PDB entry 2OOX | X-ray diffraction, 2.60 A resolution | chains C and E of the 6 polymer chains in the assembly

# Chain C
Molecule: SNF1-like protein kinase ssp2
Source organism: Schizosaccharomyces pombe
Notes: EC 2.7.11.1; fragment: C-terminal domain: Residues 440-576
UniProtKB: O74536 (SNF1_SCHPO); residue numbers follow UniProt; this construct covers 440-576
Amino-acid sequence (137 residues; numbered 440 to 576; the number before each row is that of its first residue):
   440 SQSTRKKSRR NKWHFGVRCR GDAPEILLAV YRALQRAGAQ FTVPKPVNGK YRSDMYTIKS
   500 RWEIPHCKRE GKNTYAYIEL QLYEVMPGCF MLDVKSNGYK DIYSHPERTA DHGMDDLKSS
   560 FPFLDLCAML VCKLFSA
Not modelled in the structure: 440-447, 576
Swiss-Prot annotation at these positions:
  - modified residue: S442 (Phosphoserine)

# Chain E
Molecule: Hypothetical protein C1556.08c in chromosome I
Source organism: Schizosaccharomyces pombe
UniProtKB: Q10343 (YL28_SCHPO); numbering as in UniProt (aligned over 3-334)
Amino-acid sequence (333 residues; numbered 2 to 334; the number before each row is that of its first residue):
     2 MDVQETQKGA LKEIQAFIRS RTSYDVLPTS FRLIVFDVTL FVKTSLSLLT LNNIVSAPLW
    62 DSEANKFAGL LTMADFVNVI KYYYQSSSFP EAIAEIDKFR LLGLREVERK IGAIPPETIY
   122 VHPMHSLMDA CLAMSKSRAR RIPLIDVDGE TGSEMIVSVL TQYRILKFIS MNCKETAMLR
   182 VPLNQMTIGT WSNLATASME TKVYDVIKML AEKNISAVPI VNSEGTLLNV YESVDVMHLI
   242 QDGDYSNLDL SVGEALLKRP ANFDGVHTCR ATDRLDGIFD AIKHSRVHRL FVVDENLKLE
   302 GILSLADILN YIIYDKTTTP GVPEQTDNFE SAV
Construct notes: cloning artifact (2)
Ligand contacts: adenosine monophosphate (AMP): R139, R141, T191, N194, L195, A196, K214, I216, S217, A218, V219, P220, R290, I303, S305, D308

# Chain C / chain E interface
Contacting residue pairs (29):
  R448(C) - L52(E)
  H505(C) - E64(E)
  H505(C) - A65(E)  hydrogen bond (side chain-backbone)
  H505(C) - N66(E)
  H505(C) - T152(E)
  H505(C) - S154(E)
  C506(C) - T152(E)  hydrogen bond (side chain-backbone)
  R508(C) - E64(E)  salt bridge
  K511(C) - T152(E)
  T513(C) - E151(E)
  Y538(C) - E151(E)
  Y538(C) - T152(E)
  D540(C) - E151(E)
  S543(C) - E151(E)  hydrogen bond
  H551(C) - E151(E)
  M553(C) - D149(E)
  M553(C) - E151(E)
  D554(C) - E151(E)  hydrogen bond (backbone-side chain)
  L556(C) - D147(E)
  L556(C) - D149(E)
  L556(C) - M156(E)  hydrophobic
  S558(C) - M156(E)
  F560(C) - W61(E)
  F560(C) - N66(E)
  F560(C) - S154(E)
  P561(C) - N66(E)
  D564(C) - W61(E)  hydrogen bond
  D564(C) - S63(E)  hydrogen bond
  D564(C) - N66(E)
Also at the interface, not in a pair above, chain C (19 interface residues in all): I503, K539
Also at the interface, not in a pair above, chain E (13 interface residues in all): V148

# In short
19 residues of chain C and 13 residues of chain E are in contact; the contacts include 6 hydrogen bonds and 1
salt bridge. Polar contacts include R508(C)-E64(E), H505(C)-A65(E) and C506(C)-T152(E). Chain E binds
adenosine monophosphate.
Chain C is SNF1-like protein kinase ssp2 and chain E is Hypothetical protein C1556.08c in chromosome I, both
from Schizosaccharomyces pombe; the structure, Crystal structure of the adenylate sensor from AMP-activated
protein kinase complexed with AMP, was determined by X-ray diffraction (same publication as 2OOY).
